7DSS - chains 1 and 2 of the 5 polymer chains in the assembly; structure by electron microscopy, 3.90 A resolution.

# Chain 1
Protein: VP1 of O type FMDV capsid
Organism: Foot-and-mouth disease virus
Chain sequence (208 residues; numbered 1 to 208; the number before each row is that of its first residue):
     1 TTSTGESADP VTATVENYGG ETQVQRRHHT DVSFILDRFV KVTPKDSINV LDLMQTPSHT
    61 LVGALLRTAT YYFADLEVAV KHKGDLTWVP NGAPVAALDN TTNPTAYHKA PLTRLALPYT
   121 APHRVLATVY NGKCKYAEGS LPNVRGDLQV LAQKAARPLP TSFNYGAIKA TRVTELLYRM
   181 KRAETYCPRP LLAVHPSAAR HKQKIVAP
Unresolved in the structure: 136-143

# Chain 2
Protein: VP2 of O-type FMDV capsid
Organism: Foot-and-mouth disease virus
Chain sequence (206 residues; each row starts with the number of its first residue):
    13 RILTTRNGHT TSTTQSSVGI THGYATAEDF VNGPNTSGLE TRVVQAERFF KTHLFDWVTS
    73 DPFGRYYLLE LPTDHKGVYG SLTDSYAYMR NGWDVEVTAV GNQFNGGCLL VAMVPELCSI
   133 EQRELFQLTL FPHQFINPRT NMTAHIKVPF VGVNRYDQYK VHKPWTLVVM VVAPLTVNTE
   193 GAPQIKVYAN IAPTNVHVAG EFPSKE

# Chain 1 / chain 2 interface
Contacting residue pairs - 42 pairs, chain 1 then chain 2:
  Glu6(1) - Gln146(2)
  Glu6(1) - Phe147(2)
  Glu6(1) - Asn149(2)
  Glu6(1) - Thr152(2)  hydrogen bond
  Glu6(1) - Asn153(2)
  Ser7(1) - Val30(2)
  Ala8(1) - His145(2)
  Thr70(1) - Glu128(2)
  Tyr71(1) - Glu128(2)  hydrogen bond
  Tyr71(1) - Gly164(2)
  Tyr71(1) - Val165(2)  hydrophobic
  His123(1) - Val165(2)
  His123(1) - Asn166(2)
  Arg124(1) - Gly164(2)  hydrogen bond (side chain-backbone)
  Arg124(1) - Val165(2)
  Arg124(1) - Asn166(2)
  Arg124(1) - Arg167(2)
  Val125(1) - Val165(2)
  Ala127(1) - Val165(2)  hydrophobic
  Val129(1) - Glu128(2)
  Tyr130(1) - Cys130(2)
  Tyr130(1) - His174(2)
  Asn131(1) - Glu82(2)
  Asn131(1) - Glu128(2)
  Asn131(1) - His174(2)
  Asn131(1) - Lys175(2)  hydrogen bond (side chain-backbone)
  Gly132(1) - Val173(2)
  Cys134(1) - Glu82(2)
  Arg157(1) - Cys130(2)
  Cys187(1) - Tyr36(2)  hydrophobic
  Pro188(1) - Phe143(2)
  Arg189(1) - Pro127(2)  hydrogen bond (side chain-backbone)
  Arg189(1) - Glu128(2)
  Arg189(1) - Leu142(2)
  Pro190(1) - Gln139(2)
  Pro190(1) - Leu142(2)
  Leu191(1) - Gln139(2)  hydrogen bond (backbone-side chain)
  Leu192(1) - Arg135(2)
  Leu192(1) - Glu136(2)
  Leu192(1) - Gln139(2)
  Ala193(1) - Arg135(2)  hydrogen bond (backbone-side chain)
  His195(1) - Arg135(2)
Also at the interface, not in a pair above, chain 1 (28 interface residues in all): Gly5, Leu126, Lys135, Phe163, Val194
Also at the interface, not in a pair above, chain 2 (30 interface residues in all): Thr33, Leu129, Ser131, Glu133, Val163, Thr178

# In short
Chain 1 and chain 2 form an interface of 28 and 30 residues respectively; the contacts include 7 hydrogen
bonds. Polar pairs include Glu6(1)-Thr152(2), Tyr71(1)-Glu128(2) and Arg124(1)-Gly164(2).
Chain 1 is VP1 of O type FMDV capsid and chain 2 is VP2 of O-type FMDV capsid, both from Foot-and-mouth
disease virus; the structure, Complex of FMDV and M8 Nab, was determined by electron microscopy together with
7DST from the same study.
